PDB entry 1YQ6 | X-ray diffraction, 2.40 A resolution | chains A and B of the 3 polymer chains in the assembly

[Chain A (and B)]
Molecule: Minor capsid protein
Organism: Enterobacteria phage PRD1
Notes: chain B of this document is another copy of the same molecule, construct and numbering; everything in this record applies to it too
Reference sequence: P22536 (COA5_BPPRD); residues 197-340 here correspond to UniProt positions 196-339 (UniProt number = residue number - 1)
Sequence (144 residues; each row starts with the number of its first residue):
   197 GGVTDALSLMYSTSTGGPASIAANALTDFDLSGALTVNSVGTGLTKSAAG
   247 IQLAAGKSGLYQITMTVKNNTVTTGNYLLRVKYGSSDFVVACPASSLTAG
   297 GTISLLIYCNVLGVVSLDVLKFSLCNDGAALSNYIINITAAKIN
Construct notes: modified residue (206, 261)
Modified residues: Mse206 (selenomethionine; parent Met); Mse261 (selenomethionine; parent Met)

[How chain A and chain B interact]
Pairs across the interface (39):
  Gly197(A) with Gly198(B)
  Gly198(A) with Ile339(B); Asn340(B)
  Val199(A) with Ile339(B); Asn340(B), hydrogen bond (backbone-side chain)
  Ala202(A) with Leu256(B), hydrophobic
  Ser204(A) with Tyr304(B)
  Val233(A) with Tyr304(B), hydrophobic
  Asn234(A) with Tyr304(B)
  Val236(A) with Asn340(B)
  Gln258(A) with Gln258(B); Leu302(B)
  Thr260(A) with Leu301(B); Leu302(B), hydrogen bond (side chain-backbone)
  Thr262(A) with Phe284(B); Leu301(B)
  Lys264(A) with Asp283(B), salt bridge; Val285(B)
  Cys288(A) with Val286(B), hydrophobic
  Pro289(A) with Ala287(B); Pro289(B), hydrophobic
  Leu293(A) with Asn220(B); Ala221(B); Leu222(B); Leu274(B), hydrophobic
  Thr294(A) with Leu274(B); Val285(B); Val286(B); Ala287(B)
  Gly296(A) with Val285(B)
  Gly297(A) with Val285(B)
  Thr298(A) with Val285(B), hydrogen bond (side chain-backbone); Ser300(B); Leu301(B)
  Ser300(A) with Ser300(B), hydrogen bond (side chain-backbone); Leu301(B)
  Thr335(A) with Leu256(B); Leu302(B)
  Ala337(A) with Leu302(B), hydrophobic
Other interface residues (no listed pair), chain A (26 interface residues in all): Ser291, Ala295, Asn333, Ile339
Other interface residues (no listed pair), chain B (21 interface residues in all): Asn272, Ile299

[Overview]
26 residues of chain A face 21 of chain B across their interface; the contacts include 4 hydrogen bonds and 1
salt bridge. Polar pairs include Lys264(A)-Asp283(B), Val199(A)-Asn340(B) and Thr260(A)-Leu302(B).
Chain A and chain B are both Minor capsid protein (Enterobacteria phage PRD1); the structure, PRD1 vertex
protein P5, was determined by X-ray diffraction together with 1YQ5 and 1YQ8 from the same study.
